Entry 7PG2 (electron microscopy, 6.70 A resolution (low resolution: residue-level contacts below are approximate; hydrogen-bond / salt-bridge calls are withheld)); this record covers chains B and D of the 8 polymer chains in the assembly.

[Chain B]
Name: Isoform Short of Insulin receptor
Organism: Homo sapiens
Notes: EC 2.7.10.1
UniProt: P06213 (INSR_HUMAN), isoform P06213-2; residues -26 to 1343 here correspond to UniProt positions 1-1370 (UniProt number = residue number + 27)
Amino-acid sequence (1382 residues; each row starts with the number of its first residue; numbers below 1 keep their minus sign (Met-26 is residue -26)):
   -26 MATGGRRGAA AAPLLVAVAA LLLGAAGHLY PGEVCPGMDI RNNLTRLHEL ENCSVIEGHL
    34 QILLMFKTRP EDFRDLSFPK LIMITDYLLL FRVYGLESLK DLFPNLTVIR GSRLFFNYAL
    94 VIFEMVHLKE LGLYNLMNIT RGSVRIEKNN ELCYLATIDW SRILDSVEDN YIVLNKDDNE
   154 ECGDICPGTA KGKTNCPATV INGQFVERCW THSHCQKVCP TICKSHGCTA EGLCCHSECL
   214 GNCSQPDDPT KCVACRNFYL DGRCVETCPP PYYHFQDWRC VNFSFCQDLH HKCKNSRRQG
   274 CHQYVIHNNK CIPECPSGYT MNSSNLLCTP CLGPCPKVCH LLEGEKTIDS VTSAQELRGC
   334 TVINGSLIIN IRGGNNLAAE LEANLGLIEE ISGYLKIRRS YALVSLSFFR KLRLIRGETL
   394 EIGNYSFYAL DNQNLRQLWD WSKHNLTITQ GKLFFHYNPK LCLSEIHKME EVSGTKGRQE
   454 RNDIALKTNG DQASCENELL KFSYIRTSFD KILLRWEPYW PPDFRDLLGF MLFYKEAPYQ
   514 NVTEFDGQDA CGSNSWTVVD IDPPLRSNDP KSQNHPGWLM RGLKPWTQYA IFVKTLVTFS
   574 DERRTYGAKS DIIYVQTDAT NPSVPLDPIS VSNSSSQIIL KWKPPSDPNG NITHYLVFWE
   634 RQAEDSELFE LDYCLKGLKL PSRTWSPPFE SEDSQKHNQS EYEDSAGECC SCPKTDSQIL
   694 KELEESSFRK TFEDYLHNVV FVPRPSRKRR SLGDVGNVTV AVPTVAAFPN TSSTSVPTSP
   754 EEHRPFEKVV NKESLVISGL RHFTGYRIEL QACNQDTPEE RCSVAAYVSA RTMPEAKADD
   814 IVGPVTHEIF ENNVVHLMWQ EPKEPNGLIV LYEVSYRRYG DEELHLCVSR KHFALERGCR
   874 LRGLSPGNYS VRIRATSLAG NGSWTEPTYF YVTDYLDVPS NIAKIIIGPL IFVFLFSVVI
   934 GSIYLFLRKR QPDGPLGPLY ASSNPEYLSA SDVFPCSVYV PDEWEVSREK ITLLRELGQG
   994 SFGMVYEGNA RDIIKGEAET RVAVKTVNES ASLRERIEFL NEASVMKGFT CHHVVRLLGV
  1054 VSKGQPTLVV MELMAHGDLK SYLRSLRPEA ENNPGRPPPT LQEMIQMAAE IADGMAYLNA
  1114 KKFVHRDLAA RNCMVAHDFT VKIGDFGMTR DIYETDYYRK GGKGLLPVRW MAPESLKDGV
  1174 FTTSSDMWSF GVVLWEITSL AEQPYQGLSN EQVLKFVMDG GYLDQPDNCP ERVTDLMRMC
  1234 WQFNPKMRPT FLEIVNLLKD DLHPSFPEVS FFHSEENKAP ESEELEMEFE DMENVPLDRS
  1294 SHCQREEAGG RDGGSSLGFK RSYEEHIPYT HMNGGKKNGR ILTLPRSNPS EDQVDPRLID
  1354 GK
Disordered / not traced: -26 to 0, 163-167, 173-176, 268-273, 540-545, 648-674, 719-755, 908-1355
Differences from the reference sequence: expression tag (1344-1355)
Curated features (UniProtKB/Swiss-Prot):
  - region: Glu706 to Phe714 (Insulin-binding), Tyr972 (Important for interaction with IRS1, SHC1 and STAT5B)
  - site: Phe39 (Insulin-binding)
  - modified residue: Ser373 (Phosphoserine), Tyr374 (Phosphotyrosine), Ser380 (Phosphoserine), Tyr972 (Phosphotyrosine)
  - glycosylation (N-linked (GlcNAc...) asparagine): Asn16, Asn25, Asn78, Asn111, Asn215, Asn255, Asn295, Asn337, Asn397, Asn418, Asn514, Asn606, Asn624, Asn671
Disulfides: Cys8-Cys26, Cys126-Cys155, Cys159-Cys182, Cys169-Cys188, Cys192-Cys201, Cys196-Cys207, Cys208-Cys216, Cys212-Cys225, Cys228-Cys237, Cys241-Cys253, Cys259-Cys284, Cys266-Cys274, Cys288-Cys301, Cys304-Cys308, Cys312-Cys333, Cys435-Cys468, Cys647-Cys860, Cys682-Cys685, Cys786-Cys795

[Chain D]
Name: Insulin
Organism: Homo sapiens
UniProt: P01308 (INS_HUMAN); residues 1-30 here correspond to UniProt positions 25-54 (UniProt number = residue number + 24)
Amino-acid sequence (30 residues; row label = number of the first residue in the row):
     1 FVNQHLCGSH LVEALYLVCG ERGFFYTPKT
Disordered / not traced: 1-2, 28-30

[Interface between chain B and chain D]
Residue-residue contacts (20; chain B residue first):
  Trp493(B) with Asn3(D)
  Pro494(B) with Asn3(D)
  Pro495(B) with Asn3(D); His5(D)
  Asp496(B) with Cys7(D)
  Phe497(B) with Asn3(D); Cys7(D); Ser9(D); His10(D)
  Arg498(B) with Cys7(D)
  Arg539(B) with Asn3(D)
  Glu706(B) with Gly8(D)
  His710(B) with Gly8(D); Leu11(D)
  Phe714(B) with Leu15(D); Phe24(D)
  Val715(B) with Phe25(D); Thr27(D)
  Arg717(B) with Arg22(D)
  Pro718(B) with Phe25(D)
Other interface residues (no listed pair), chain B (15 interface residues in all): Val712, Pro716
Other interface residues (no listed pair), chain D (13 interface residues in all): Gln4

[In short]
The interface between chain B and chain D involves 15 residues on one side and 13 on the other.
Chain B is Isoform Short of Insulin receptor and chain D is Insulin, both from Homo sapiens; the structure,
Low resolution Cryo-EM structure of full-length insulin receptor bound to 3 insulin, conf 1, was determined by
electron microscopy together with 7PG0, 7PG3 and 7PG4 from the same study.
